PDB entry 6VK8 | X-ray diffraction, 2.03 A resolution | chains A and D of the 8 polymer chains in the assembly

Chain A:
Molecule: Methane monooxygenase component A alpha chain
From: Methylosinus trichosporium OB3b
UniProtKB: A0A2D2D5X0 (A0A2D2D5X0_METTR); residues 1-526 here = UniProt positions 1-526
Sequence (526 residues; numbered 1 to 526; the number before each row is that of its first residue):
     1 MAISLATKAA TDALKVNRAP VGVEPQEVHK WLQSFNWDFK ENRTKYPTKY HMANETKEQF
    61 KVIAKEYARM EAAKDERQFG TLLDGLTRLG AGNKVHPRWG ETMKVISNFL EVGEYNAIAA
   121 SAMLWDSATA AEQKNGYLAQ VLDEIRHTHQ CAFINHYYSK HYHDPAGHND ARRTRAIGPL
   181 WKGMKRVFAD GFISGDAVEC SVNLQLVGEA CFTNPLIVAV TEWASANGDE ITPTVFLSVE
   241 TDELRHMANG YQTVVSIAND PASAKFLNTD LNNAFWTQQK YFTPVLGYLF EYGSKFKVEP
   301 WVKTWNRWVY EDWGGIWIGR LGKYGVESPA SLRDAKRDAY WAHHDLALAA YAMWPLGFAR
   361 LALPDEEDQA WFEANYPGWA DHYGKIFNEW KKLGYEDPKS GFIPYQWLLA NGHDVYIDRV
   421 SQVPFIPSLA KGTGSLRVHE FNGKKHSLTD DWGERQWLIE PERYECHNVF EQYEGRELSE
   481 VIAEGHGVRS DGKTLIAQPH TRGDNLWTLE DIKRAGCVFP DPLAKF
Not modelled in the structure: 1-11
Ion coordination: Fe ion site 1: Glu114, Glu144, His147 (together with succinic acid); Fe ion site 2: Glu144, Glu209, Glu243, His246 (together with succinic acid)
Small-molecule neighbours: succinic acid (SIN): Leu110, Gly113, Glu114, Ala117, Glu144, His147, Phe188, Phe192, Leu204, Gly208, Glu209, Thr213, Leu216, Glu243
Reported in the primary citation:
  - conformationally variable residues (side-chain flip): Leu110, Phe188, Leu216
  - binding site for succinic acid: Phe188

Chain D:
Molecule: Methane monooxygenase regulatory protein B
From: Methylosinus trichosporium OB3b
UniProtKB: A0A2D2D0T8 (A0A2D2D0T8_METTR); numbering as in UniProt (aligned over 1-138)
Sequence (138 residues; each row starts with the number of its first residue):
     1 MSSAHNAYNA GIMQKTGKAF ADEFFAEENQ VVHESNAVVL VLMKSDEIDA IIEDIVLKGG
    61 KAKNPSIVVE DKAGFWWIKA DGAIEIDAAE AGELLGKPFS VYDLLINVSS TVGRAYTLGT
   121 KFTITSELMG LDRALTDI
Not modelled in the structure: 1, 134-138
Reported in the primary citation:
  - specificity-determining residues: Asn107, Ser109, Ser110, Thr111 (citing earlier work)
  - mutagenesis - V41R (>25,000-fold): decreased catalytic activity on O2
  - mutagenesis - V41R: unchanged binding to Methane monooxygenase component A alpha chain (chain A)
  - mutagenesis - V39F, V39R, V41E, V41F: decreased catalytic activity
  - mutagenesis - V39R: decreased binding to Methane monooxygenase component A alpha chain (chain A)
  - mutagenesis - V41R (>25,000-fold): decreased binding to O2

Interface between chain A and chain D:
Contacting residue pairs - 123 pairs, chain A then chain D:
  Pro25(A) - Tyr102(D)
  Gln26(A) - Tyr102(D)  hydrogen bond
  Gln59(A) - Ala115(D)
  Gln59(A) - Tyr116(D)
  Gln59(A) - Thr117(D)
  Phe60(A) - Ala115(D)
  Phe60(A) - Tyr116(D)
  Phe60(A) - Thr117(D)
  Lys61(A) - Tyr102(D)  hydrogen bond (backbone-side chain)
  Glu66(A) - Tyr102(D)
  Arg69(A) - Ser100(D)
  Arg69(A) - Tyr102(D)
  Arg69(A) - Asp103(D)  salt bridge
  Met70(A) - Tyr102(D)
  Ala73(A) - Ile106(D)  hydrophobic
  Lys74(A) - Leu105(D)
  Lys74(A) - Ile106(D)
  Arg77(A) - Ser45(D)
  Arg77(A) - Glu47(D)  salt bridge
  Arg77(A) - Asn107(D)  hydrogen bond
  Asn214(A) - Ser110(D)  hydrogen bond
  Asn214(A) - Val112(D)
  Val218(A) - Val41(D)  hydrophobic
  Val218(A) - Phe75(D)
  Thr221(A) - Phe75(D)
  Glu222(A) - Lys72(D)
  Thr234(A) - Met43(D)
  Leu237(A) - Met43(D)  hydrophobic
  Leu237(A) - Gly74(D)
  Leu237(A) - Phe75(D)  hydrophobic
  Leu237(A) - Ser109(D)  hydrogen bond (backbone-side chain)
  Ser238(A) - Met43(D)
  Glu240(A) - Ser109(D)
  Glu240(A) - Ser110(D)
  Thr241(A) - Leu105(D)
  Thr241(A) - Ile106(D)
  Thr241(A) - Val108(D)
  Thr241(A) - Ser109(D)  hydrogen bond (backbone-backbone)
  Leu244(A) - Val108(D)
  Leu244(A) - Ser109(D)
  Leu244(A) - Ser110(D)
  Leu244(A) - Thr111(D)
  Leu244(A) - Phe122(D)  hydrophobic
  Met247(A) - Ser110(D)
  Met247(A) - Thr111(D)
  Tyr251(A) - Arg114(D)
  Tyr251(A) - Leu128(D)
  Tyr251(A) - Met129(D)  hydrogen bond (side chain-backbone)
  Val255(A) - Met129(D)
  Val255(A) - Gly130(D)
  Val255(A) - Leu131(D)  hydrophobic
  Asn259(A) - Gly130(D)
  Asn259(A) - Leu131(D)
  Glu299(A) - Tyr8(D)  hydrogen bond
  Val302(A) - Phe20(D)  hydrophobic
  Val302(A) - Phe24(D)  hydrophobic
  Lys303(A) - Met13(D)  hydrogen bond (side chain-backbone)
  Lys303(A) - Lys15(D)  hydrogen bond (side chain-backbone)
  Lys303(A) - Thr16(D)
  Lys303(A) - Phe20(D)
  Asn306(A) - Ile12(D)
  Asn306(A) - Met13(D)  hydrogen bond
  Asn306(A) - Phe24(D)
  Arg307(A) - Tyr8(D)  hydrogen bond (side chain-backbone)
  Arg307(A) - Met13(D)
  Arg307(A) - Trp77(D)
  Arg307(A) - Lys79(D)
  Trp308(A) - Tyr8(D)
  Trp308(A) - Val41(D)  hydrophobic
  Trp308(A) - Trp77(D)
  Trp308(A) - Val112(D)  hydrophobic
  Tyr310(A) - Asn29(D)  hydrogen bond (side chain-backbone)
  Tyr310(A) - Val31(D)  hydrogen bond (side chain-backbone)
  Tyr310(A) - His33(D)  hydrogen bond
  Glu311(A) - Ile12(D)
  Asp312(A) - Val39(D)
  Asp312(A) - Lys79(D)  salt bridge
  Asp312(A) - Val112(D)
  Gly314(A) - Val32(D)
  Gly315(A) - His33(D)
  Gly315(A) - Glu34(D)
  Gly315(A) - Ser35(D)  hydrogen bond (backbone-backbone)
  Ile316(A) - Ser35(D)
  Ile316(A) - Ala37(D)
  Ile316(A) - Val112(D)
  Ile316(A) - Gly113(D)
  Ile316(A) - Arg114(D)  hydrogen bond (backbone-side chain)
  Trp317(A) - Val112(D)
  Trp317(A) - Gly113(D)
  Trp317(A) - Arg114(D)
  Ile318(A) - Val32(D)  hydrophobic
  Gly319(A) - Val32(D)
  Gly319(A) - Glu34(D)
  Arg320(A) - Glu34(D)  salt bridge
  Arg320(A) - Ser35(D)
  Arg320(A) - Arg114(D)
  Arg320(A) - Ser126(D)  hydrogen bond (side chain-backbone)
  Arg320(A) - Glu127(D)
  Arg320(A) - Leu128(D)
  Arg320(A) - Asp132(D)  salt bridge
  Leu321(A) - Leu128(D)
  Leu321(A) - Leu131(D)  hydrophobic
  Lys323(A) - Glu34(D)  salt bridge
  Tyr324(A) - Leu128(D)  hydrophobic
  Tyr324(A) - Leu131(D)  hydrogen bond (side chain-backbone)
  Tyr324(A) - Asp132(D)  hydrogen bond
  Ser328(A) - Val31(D)
  Ser328(A) - Val32(D)  hydrogen bond (side chain-backbone)
  Leu332(A) - Gln30(D)
  Leu332(A) - Val31(D)
  Leu332(A) - Val32(D)
  Arg333(A) - Glu27(D)  salt bridge
  Arg333(A) - Gln30(D)
  Lys336(A) - Phe24(D)  hydrogen bond (side chain-backbone)
  Lys336(A) - Phe25(D)
  Lys336(A) - Asn29(D)  hydrogen bond (side chain-backbone)
  Lys336(A) - Gln30(D)
  Arg337(A) - Phe25(D)
  Tyr340(A) - Ala21(D)
  Tyr340(A) - Phe25(D)  hydrophobic
  Ala374(A) - Gly17(D)
  Pro377(A) - Gly17(D)
  Pro377(A) - Lys18(D)
Other interface residues (no listed pair), chain A (58 interface residues in all): Ser225, Ala248, Ala258, Trp305, Trp313, Ala339
Other interface residues (no listed pair), chain D (59 interface residues in all): Ala7, Gln14, Glu28, Val38, Ala73

Summary:
The interface between chain A and chain D involves 58 residues on one side and 59 on the other, with 23
hydrogen bonds and 7 salt bridges. Among the polar pairs are Arg69(A)-Asp103(D), Arg77(A)-Glu47(D) and
Asp312(A)-Lys79(D). From the paper: a binding site for succinic acid at Phe188(A); V39F, V39R and V41E of
chain D, among others, reduce catalytic activity; 5 substitutions were tested in all.
Here chain A is Methane monooxygenase component A alpha chain and chain D is Methane monooxygenase regulatory
protein B, both from Methylosinus trichosporium OB3b. Entry 6VK8 (Crystal Structure of Methylosinus
trichosporium OB3b Soluble Methane Monooxygenase Hydroxylase and Regulatory Component Complex with small ...)
was determined by X-ray diffraction (same publication as 6VK4, 6VK5, 6VK6 and 6VK7).
